Entry 6FF8 (X-ray diffraction, 2.13 A resolution); this record covers chain A.

# Chain A
Protein: Ras-related protein Rab-32
Source organism: Homo sapiens
UniProtKB: Q13637 (RAB32_HUMAN); numbering as in UniProt (aligned over 20-198)
Amino-acid sequence (181 residues; row label = number of the first residue in the row):
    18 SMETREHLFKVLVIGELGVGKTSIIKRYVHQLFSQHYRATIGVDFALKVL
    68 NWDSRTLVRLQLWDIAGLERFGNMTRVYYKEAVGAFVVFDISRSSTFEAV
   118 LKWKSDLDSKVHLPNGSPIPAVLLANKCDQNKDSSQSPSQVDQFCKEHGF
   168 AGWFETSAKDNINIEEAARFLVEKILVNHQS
Disordered / not traced: 18-19, 148-151
Construct notes: expression tag (18-19); conflict Leu-85 (Gln in Q13637)
Metal / ion sites: Mg2+: Thr-39, Thr-57 (together with GTP)
Ligand contacts: GTP (guanosine-5'-triphosphate): Glu-33, Leu-34, Gly-35, Val-36, Gly-37, Lys-38, Thr-39, Ser-40, Phe-50, Ser-51, Gln-52, His-53, Tyr-54, Arg-55, Ala-56, Thr-57, Asp-81, Ala-83, Gly-84, Asn-143, Lys-144, Asp-146, Gln-147, Thr-173, Ser-174, Ala-175, Lys-176
Curated features (UniProtKB/Swiss-Prot):
  - region: Asn-178 to Gln-197 (PKA-RII subunit binding domain)
  - motif: Gln-48 to Phe-62 (Switch 1), Gly-84, Glu-86 to Lys-97 (Switch 2)
  - binding site (GTP): Val-36, Gly-37, Lys-38, Thr-39, Ser-40, Ser-51, Gln-52, Tyr-54, Thr-57, Gly-84, Asn-143, Lys-144, Asp-146, Ala-175, Lys-176
  - binding site (Mg(2+)): Thr-39, Thr-57, Asp-81
  - modified residue: Ser-71 (Phosphoserine)
  - natural variant: Ser-71 (S71R: Risk factor for PARK26)
  - mutagenesis: Thr-39 (T39N: Decreased GTP-binding activity), Gly-89 (G89T: Impairs interaction with ANKRD27; when associated with S-90 and L-94), Asn-90 (N90S: Impairs interaction with ANKRD27; when associated with T-89 and L-94), Met-91 (M91S: Impairs interaction with ANKRD27; when associated with S-93), Arg-93 (R93S: Impairs interaction with ANKRD27; when associated with M-91), Val-94 (V94L: Impairs interaction with ANKRD27; when associated with T-89 and S-90), Ala-185 (A185F: Abolishes binding to protein kinase A type II regulatory subunit), Leu-188 (L188P: Abolishes binding to protein kinase A type II regulatory subunit)
What the authors report for this chain:
  - mutagenesis - R55Q: abolished binding to LRRK2

# In short
Bound to chain A: GTP. Thr-39 and Thr-57 coordinate Mg2+. UniProt lists 15 GTP-binding residues, 3
Mg2+-binding residues and 8 mutagenesis sites. The paper reports that R55Q abolishes binding to LRRK2.
Chain A is Ras-related protein Rab-32 (Homo sapiens); the structure, Crystal structure of uncomplexed Rab32 in
the active GTP-bound state at 2.13 Angstrom resolution, was determined by X-ray diffraction together with 6HH2
and 6HDU from the same study.
